PDB entry 1VQ8 | X-ray diffraction, 2.20 A resolution | chains 0 and B of the 32 polymer chains in the assembly

== Chain 0 ==
Molecule: 23S ribosomal RNA
Organism: Haloarcula marismortui
Sequence (2922 nucleotides; each row starts with the number of its first residue):
     2 UUGGCUACUAUGCCAGCUGGUGGAUUGCUCGGCUCAGGCGCUGAUGAAGG
    52 ACGUGCCAAGCUGCGAUAAGCCAUGGGGAGCCGCACGGAGGCGAAGAACC
   102 AUGGAUUUCCGAAUGAGAAUCUCUCUAACAAUUGCUUCGCGCAAUGAGGA
   152 ACCCCGAGAACUGAAACAUCUCAGUAUCGGGAGGAACAGAAAACGCAAUG
   202 UGAUGUCGUUAGUAACCGCGAGUGAACGCGAUACAGCCCAAACCGAAGCC
   252 CUCACGGGCAAUGUGGUGUCAGGGCUACCUCUCAUCAGCCGACCGUCUCG
   302 ACGAAGUCUCUUGGAACAGAGCGUGAUACAGGGUGACAACCCCGUACUCG
   352 AGACCAGUACGACGUGCGGUAGUGCCAGAGUAGCGGGGGUUGGAUAUCCC
   402 UCGCGAAUAACGCAGGCAUCGACUGCGAAGGCUAAACACAACCUGAGACC
   452 GAUAGUGAACAAGUAGUGUGAACGAACGCUGCAAAGUACCCUCAGAAGGG
   502 AGGCGAAAUAGAGCAUGAAAUCAGUUGGCGAUCGAGCGACAGGGCAUACA
   552 AGGUCCCUCGACGAAUGACCGACGCGCGAGCGUCCAGUAAGACUCACGGG
   602 AAGCCGAUGUUCUGUCGUACGUUUUGAAAAACGAGCCAGGGAGUGUGUCU
   652 GCAUGGCAAGUCUAACCGGAGUAUCCGGGGAGGCACAGGGAAACCGACAU
   702 GGCCGCAGGGCUUUGCCCGAGGGCCGCCGUCUUCAAGGGCGGGGAGCCAU
   752 GUGGACACGACCCGAAUCCGGACGAUCUACGCAUGGACAAGAUGAAGCGU
   802 GCCGAAAGGCACGUGGAAGUCUGUUAGAGUUGGUGUCCUACAAUACCCUC
   852 UCGUGAUCUAUGUGUAGGGGUGAAAGGCCCAUCGAGUCCGGCAACAGCUG
   902 GUUCCAAUCGAAACAUGUCGAAGCAUGACCUCCGCCGAGGUAGUCUGUGA
   952 GGUAGAGCGACCGAUUGGUGUGUCCGCCUCCGAGAGGAGUCGGCACACCU
  1002 GUCAAACUCCAAACUUACAGACGCCGUUUGACGCGGGGAUUCCGGUGCGC
  1052 GGGGUAAGCCUGUGUACCAGGAGGGGAACAACCCAGAGAUAGGUUAAGGU
  1102 CCCCAAGUGUGGAUUAAGUGUAAUCCUCUGAAGGUGGUCUCGAGCCCUAG
  1152 ACAGCCGGGAGGUGAGCUUAGAAGCAGCUACCCUCUAAGAAAAGCGUAAC
  1202 AGCUUACCGGCCGAGGUUUGAGGCGCCCAAAAUGAUCGGGACUCAAAUCC
  1252 ACCACCGAGACCUGUCCGUACCACUCAUACUGGUAAUCGAGUAGAUUGGC
  1302 GCUCUAAUUGGAUGGAAGUAGGGGUGAAAACUCCUAUGGACCGAUUAGUG
  1352 ACGAAAAUCCUGGCCAUAGUAGCAGCGAUAGUCGGGUGAGAACCCCGACG
  1402 GCCUAAUGGAUAAGGGUUCCUCAGCACUGCUGAUCAGCUGAGGGUUAGCC
  1452 GGUCCUAAGUCAUACCGCAACUCGACUAUGACGAAAUGGGAAACGGGUUA
  1502 AUAUUCCCGUGCCACUAUGCAGUGAAAGUUGACGCCCUGGGGUCGAUCAC
  1552 GCUGGGCAUUCGCCCAGUCGAACCGUCCAACUCCGUGGAAGCCGUAAUGG
  1602 CAGGAAGCGGACGAACGGCGGCAUAGGGAAACGUGAUUCAACCUGGGGCC
  1652 CAUGAAAAGACGAGCAUAGUGUCCGUACCGAGAACCGACACAGGUGUCCA
  1702 UGGCGGCGAAAGCCAAGGCCUGUCGGGAGCAACCAACGUUAGGGAAUUCG
  1752 GCAAGUUAGUCCCGUACCUUCGGAAGAAGGGAUGCCUGCUCCGGAACGGA
  1802 GCAGGUCGCAGUGACUCGGAAGCUCGGACUGUCUAGUAACAACAUAGGUG
  1852 ACCGCAAAUCCGCAAGGACUCGUACGGUCACUGAAUCCUGCCCAGUGCAG
  1902 GUAUCUGAACACCUCGUACAAGAGGACGAAGGACCUGUCAACGGCGGGGG
  1952 UAACUAUGACCCUCUUAAGGUAGCGUAGUACCUUGCCGCAUCAGUAGCGG
  2002 CUUGCAUGAAUGGAUUAACCAGAGCUUCACUGUCCCAACGUUGGGCCCGG
  2052 UGAACUGUACAUUCCAGUGCGGAGUCUGGAGACACCCAGGGGGAAGCGAA
  2102 GACCCUAUGGAGCUUUACUGCAGGCUGUCGCUGAGACGUGGUCGCCGAUG
  2152 UGCAGCAUAGGUAGGAGACACUACACAGGUACCCGCGCUAGCGGGCCACC
  2202 GAGUCAACAGUGAAAUACUACCCGUCGGUGACUGCGACUCUCACUCCGGG
  2252 AGGAGGACACCGAUAGCCGGGCAGUUUGACUGGGGCGGUACGCGCUCGAA
  2302 AAGAUAUCGAGCGCGCCCUAUGGCUAUCUCAGCCGGGACAGAGACCCGGC
  2352 GAAGAGUGCAAGAGCAAAAGAUAGCUUGACAGUGUUCUUCCCAACGAGGA
  2402 ACGCUGACGCGAAAGCGUGGUCUAGCGAACCAAUUAGCCUGCUUGAUGCG
  2452 GGCAAUUGAUGACAGAAAAGCUACCCUAGGGAUAACAGAGUCGUCACUCG
  2502 CAAGAGCACAUAUCGACCGAGUGGCUUGCUACCUCGAUGUCGGUUCCCUC
  2552 CAUCCUGCCCGUGCAGAAGCGGGCAAGGGUGAGGUUGUUCGCCUAUUAAA
  2602 GGAGGUCGUGAGCUGGGUUUAGACCGUCGUGAGACAGGUCGGCUGCUAUC
  2652 UACUGGGUGUGUAAUGGUGUCUGACAAGAACGACCGUAUAGUACGAGAGG
  2702 AACUACGGUUGGUGGCCACUGGUGUACCGGUUGUUCGAGAGAGCACGUGC
  2752 CGGGUAGCCACGCCACACGGGGUAAGAGCUGAACGCAUCUAAGCUCGAAA
  2802 CCCACUUGGAAAAGAGACACCGCCGAGGUCCCGCGUACAAGACGCGGUCG
  2852 AUAGACUCGGGGUGUGCGCGUCGAGGUAACGAGACGUUAAGCCCACGAGC
  2902 ACUAACAGACCAAAGCCAUCAU
Disordered / not traced: 2-9, 126-127, 715, 971-998, 1560, 1952-1963, 2137-2236, 2339-2343, 2665-2666, 2915-2923
Modified residues: 1MA (6-hydro-1-methyladenosine-5'-monophosphate) at position 628, OMU (o2'-methyluridine 5'-monophosphate) at position 2587, OMG (o2'-methylguanosine-5'-monophosphate) at position 2588, UR3 (3-methyluridine-5'-monophoshate) at position 2619, PSU (pseudouridine-5'-monophosphate) at position 2621
Ion coordination: Na+ site 1: U12 (together with Sr2+) (shared with 1 residue of chain R); Mg2+ site 1 near G28 (its only coordinating residue here); Sr2+ site 1: C34, U457, A459; Na+ site 2: C40, C443; Na+ site 3: G56, A59, G61; Na+ site 4: G66, U107, U108; Sr2+ site 2: G84, C85 (shared with 1 residue of chain T); Sr2+ site 3: C85, A86, C87 (shared with 1 residue of chain T); Mg2+ site 2 near U115 (its only coordinating residue here); Na+ site 5: C130, U146, G147; Na+ site 6: C141, G142; Sr2+ site 4: G147, A183 (shared with 1 residue of chain M); 75 more Mg2+ sites not listed; 2 more K+ sites not listed; 59 more Na+ sites not listed; 86 more Sr2+ sites not listed
Ligand contacts: sparsomycin (SPS): A2486, C2487, U2541, UR3_2619, U2620, A2637

== Chain B ==
Name: 50S ribosomal protein L3P
Organism: Haloarcula marismortui
Amino-acid sequence (338 residues; row label = number of the first residue in the row; numbering starts at 0):
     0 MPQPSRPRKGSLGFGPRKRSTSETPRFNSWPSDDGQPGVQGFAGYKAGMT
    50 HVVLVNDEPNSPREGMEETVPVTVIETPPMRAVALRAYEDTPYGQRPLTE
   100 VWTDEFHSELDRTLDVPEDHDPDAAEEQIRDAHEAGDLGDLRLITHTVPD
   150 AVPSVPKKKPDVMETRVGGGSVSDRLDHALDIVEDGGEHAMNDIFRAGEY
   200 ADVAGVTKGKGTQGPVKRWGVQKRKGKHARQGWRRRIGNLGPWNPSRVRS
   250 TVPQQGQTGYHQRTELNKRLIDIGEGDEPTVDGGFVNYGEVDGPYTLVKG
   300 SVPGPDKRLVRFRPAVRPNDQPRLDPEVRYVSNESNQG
Disordered / not traced: 0
Ion coordination: Sr2+ site 1: Pro-24, Arg-25, Arg-310 (shared with C2672(0) of chain 0); Sr2+ site 2: Gln-230 (shared with G836(0), U2615(0) of chain 0); Na+ near Gln-230 (its only coordinating residue here); Sr2+ site 3: Asn-243, Ser-245; Mg2+: Asn-335 (shared with A2757(0) of chain 0)

== Chain 0 / chain B interface ==
Pairs across the interface (339):
  U835(0) / Lys-226(B)  phosphate contact
  U835(0) / Arg-229(B)  salt bridge to the phosphate
  U835(0) / Gln-230(B)  hydrogen bond to the phosphate
  G836(0) / Arg-229(B)  phosphate contact
  G836(0) / Gln-230(B)  phosphate contact
  U837(0) / Gln-230(B)  phosphate contact
  U1234(0) / Pro-244(B)  base contact
  U1234(0) / Arg-246(B)  hydrogen bond to the base
  U1234(0) / Arg-248(B)  sugar contact
  A1732(0) / Thr-211(B)  hydrogen bond to the sugar
  A1732(0) / Gln-212(B)  hydrogen bond to the sugar
  A1733(0) / Thr-211(B)  hydrogen bond to the sugar
  A1733(0) / Gln-212(B)  sugar contact
  A1733(0) / Gly-213(B)  hydrogen bond to the phosphate
  A1733(0) / Gln-254(B)  sugar contact
  C1734(0) / Gly-213(B)  phosphate contact
  C1734(0) / Arg-234(B)  salt bridge to the phosphate
  C1734(0) / Arg-235(B)  hydrogen bond to the sugar
  C1735(0) / Gly-231(B)  sugar contact
  C1735(0) / Trp-232(B)  phosphate contact
  C1735(0) / Arg-233(B)  hydrogen bond to the phosphate
  C1735(0) / Arg-234(B)  hydrogen bond to the phosphate
  C1735(0) / Arg-235(B)  sugar contact
  A1736(0) / Gly-231(B)  phosphate contact
  A1736(0) / Arg-233(B)  salt bridge to the phosphate
  C1750(0) / Lys-226(B)  base contact
  G1751(0) / Lys-226(B)  hydrogen bond to the base
  C1753(0) / Lys-226(B)  base contact
  C1753(0) / Arg-229(B)  hydrogen bond to the base
  A1754(0) / Arg-229(B)  hydrogen bond to the sugar
  U2034(0) / Gly-225(B)  hydrogen bond to the phosphate
  C2035(0) / Lys-224(B)  phosphate contact
  C2035(0) / Gly-225(B)  hydrogen bond to the phosphate
  C2036(0) / Lys-224(B)  salt bridge to the phosphate
  C2037(0) / Lys-224(B)  hydrogen bond to the phosphate
  A2038(0) / Gln-221(B)  phosphate contact
  A2038(0) / Lys-222(B)  hydrogen bond to the phosphate
  A2038(0) / Lys-224(B)  salt bridge to the phosphate
  A2039(0) / Val-215(B)  phosphate contact
  A2039(0) / Lys-222(B)  phosphate contact
  A2039(0) / Arg-234(B)  salt bridge to the phosphate
  C2065(0) / Arg-246(B)  hydrogen bond to the phosphate
  C2066(0) / Pro-244(B)  phosphate contact
  C2066(0) / Arg-246(B)  salt bridge to the phosphate
  G2073(0) / Asn-243(B)  base contact
  G2090(0) / Gln-253(B)  hydrogen bond to the base
  G2090(0) / Gln-254(B)  hydrogen bond to the sugar
  G2091(0) / Arg-235(B)  phosphate contact
  G2091(0) / Leu-239(B)  base contact
  G2091(0) / Gln-253(B)  hydrogen bond to the base
  G2092(0) / Trp-232(B)  hydrogen bond to the phosphate
  G2092(0) / Arg-235(B)  salt bridge to the phosphate
  G2092(0) / Leu-239(B)  sugar contact
  G2093(0) / Asn-238(B)  phosphate contact
  G2093(0) / Leu-239(B)  hydrogen bond to the phosphate
  G2093(0) / Gly-240(B)  sugar contact
  G2093(0) / Pro-241(B)  hydrogen bond to the sugar
  G2093(0) / Trp-242(B)  hydrogen bond to the sugar
  G2093(0) / Pro-244(B)  sugar contact
  G2093(0) / Ser-245(B)  hydrogen bond to the base
  G2093(0) / Arg-246(B)  base contact
  G2093(0) / Val-247(B)  base contact
  G2094(0) / Trp-242(B)  sugar contact
  G2094(0) / Ser-245(B)  sugar contact
  A2096(0) / Trp-242(B)  sugar contact
  G2544(0) / His-227(B)  base contact
  U2545(0) / Gln-2(B)  hydrogen bond to the phosphate
  U2546(0) / Gln-221(B)  sugar contact
  U2546(0) / Ile-236(B)  sugar contact
  U2546(0) / Gly-237(B)  hydrogen bond to the sugar
  U2546(0) / Asn-238(B)  base contact
  C2547(0) / Arg-5(B)  salt bridge to the phosphate
  C2547(0) / Lys-8(B)  phosphate contact
  C2547(0) / Val-220(B)  phosphate contact
  C2547(0) / Gln-221(B)  hydrogen bond to the phosphate
  C2547(0) / Asn-238(B)  hydrogen bond to the base
  C2547(0) / Pro-252(B)  phosphate contact
  C2548(0) / Arg-5(B)  salt bridge to the phosphate
  C2548(0) / Arg-7(B)  hydrogen bond to the phosphate
  C2548(0) / Lys-8(B)  hydrogen bond to the phosphate
  C2548(0) / Pro-241(B)  base contact
  C2548(0) / Arg-248(B)  sugar contact
  C2548(0) / Thr-250(B)  hydrogen bond to the sugar
  C2548(0) / Val-251(B)  sugar contact
  C2548(0) / Pro-252(B)  sugar contact
  C2549(0) / Arg-7(B)  salt bridge to the phosphate
  C2549(0) / Leu-11(B)  phosphate contact
  C2549(0) / Arg-248(B)  hydrogen bond to the sugar
  C2549(0) / Thr-250(B)  sugar contact
  G2580(0) / Pro-6(B)  phosphate contact
  U2581(0) / Ser-4(B)  base contact
  U2581(0) / Arg-5(B)  hydrogen bond to the phosphate
  U2581(0) / Pro-6(B)  phosphate contact
  G2582(0) / Pro-3(B)  phosphate contact
  G2582(0) / Ser-4(B)  hydrogen bond to the phosphate
  A2583(0) / Pro-3(B)  phosphate contact
  C2591(0) / Pro-1(B)  phosphate contact
  G2606(0) / Pro-241(B)  base contact
  G2606(0) / Asn-243(B)  hydrogen bond to the sugar
  G2606(0) / Arg-248(B)  base contact
  U2607(0) / Trp-242(B)  stacking on the base
  U2607(0) / Asn-243(B)  hydrogen bond to the phosphate
  G2609(0) / Asn-238(B)  base contact
  G2609(0) / Gly-240(B)  base contact
  G2609(0) / Pro-241(B)  sugar contact
  G2609(0) / Trp-242(B)  hydrogen bond to the sugar
  U2610(0) / Asn-238(B)  base contact
  U2610(0) / Trp-242(B)  phosphate contact
  G2613(0) / Arg-223(B)  hydrogen bond to the sugar
  G2613(0) / Trp-232(B)  sugar contact
  G2613(0) / Gly-237(B)  base contact
  C2614(0) / Arg-223(B)  hydrogen bond to the sugar
  C2614(0) / His-227(B)  hydrogen bond to the sugar
  C2614(0) / Gln-230(B)  phosphate contact
  C2614(0) / Trp-232(B)  sugar contact
  U2615(0) / Lys-226(B)  phosphate contact
  U2615(0) / His-227(B)  sugar contact
  U2615(0) / Gln-230(B)  phosphate contact
  G2616(0) / Lys-226(B)  salt bridge to the phosphate
  A2653(0) / Arg-246(B)  sugar contact
  A2653(0) / Val-247(B)  hydrogen bond to the sugar
  C2654(0) / Val-247(B)  sugar contact
  C2654(0) / Arg-248(B)  sugar contact
  C2654(0) / Ser-249(B)  phosphate contact
  C2654(0) / Gln-253(B)  hydrogen bond to the sugar
  U2655(0) / Arg-217(B)  hydrogen bond to the sugar
  U2655(0) / Ser-249(B)  phosphate contact
  U2655(0) / Gln-253(B)  hydrogen bond to the sugar
  U2655(0) / Gln-254(B)  hydrogen bond to the sugar
  G2656(0) / Pro-15(B)  phosphate contact
  G2656(0) / Arg-16(B)  hydrogen bond to the phosphate
  G2656(0) / Lys-17(B)  phosphate contact
  G2656(0) / Arg-217(B)  hydrogen bond to the phosphate
  G2656(0) / Gly-255(B)  sugar contact
  G2656(0) / Gln-256(B)  hydrogen bond to the sugar
  G2657(0) / Lys-17(B)  phosphate contact
  G2657(0) / Arg-18(B)  hydrogen bond to the phosphate
  G2657(0) / Gln-256(B)  sugar contact
  G2658(0) / Arg-18(B)  salt bridge to the phosphate
  G2668(0) / Asp-114(B)  hydrogen bond to the base
  U2669(0) / Thr-112(B)  hydrogen bond to the sugar
  U2669(0) / Leu-113(B)  sugar contact
  U2669(0) / Asp-114(B)  sugar contact
  G2670(0) / Arg-85(B)  base contact
  G2670(0) / Thr-112(B)  sugar contact
  G2670(0) / Leu-113(B)  sugar contact
  G2670(0) / Val-161(B)  sugar contact
  U2671(0) / Arg-25(B)  salt bridge to the phosphate
  U2671(0) / Arg-85(B)  hydrogen bond to the base
  U2671(0) / Ile-143(B)  sugar contact
  U2671(0) / Val-161(B)  phosphate contact
  U2671(0) / Glu-163(B)  hydrogen bond to the sugar
  C2672(0) / Arg-25(B)  salt bridge to the phosphate
  C2672(0) / Arg-85(B)  sugar contact
  C2672(0) / Tyr-87(B)  hydrogen bond to the sugar
  C2672(0) / Pro-96(B)  sugar contact
  C2672(0) / Arg-141(B)  hydrogen bond to the phosphate
  C2672(0) / Met-162(B)  phosphate contact
  C2672(0) / Glu-163(B)  hydrogen bond to the phosphate
  U2673(0) / Tyr-87(B)  sugar contact
  U2673(0) / Gln-94(B)  hydrogen bond to the sugar
  U2673(0) / Arg-141(B)  salt bridge to the phosphate
  G2674(0) / Tyr-92(B)  sugar contact
  G2674(0) / Gly-93(B)  phosphate contact
  G2674(0) / Gln-94(B)  hydrogen bond to the phosphate
  A2678(0) / Leu-11(B)  hydrogen bond to the sugar
  A2678(0) / Gly-12(B)  base contact
  G2679(0) / Leu-11(B)  sugar contact
  G2679(0) / Gly-12(B)  sugar contact
  A2680(0) / Pro-6(B)  base contact
  A2681(0) / Ser-10(B)  hydrogen bond to the base
  C2682(0) / Arg-316(B)  salt bridge to the phosphate
  C2707(0) / Asn-59(B)  phosphate contact
  G2708(0) / Glu-57(B)  phosphate contact
  G2708(0) / Asn-59(B)  sugar contact
  G2713(0) / Pro-6(B)  sugar contact
  U2714(0) / Arg-7(B)  phosphate contact
  U2714(0) / Lys-8(B)  phosphate contact
  U2714(0) / Gly-9(B)  hydrogen bond to the phosphate
  U2714(0) / Ser-10(B)  hydrogen bond to the phosphate
  U2714(0) / Phe-13(B)  sugar contact
  G2715(0) / Gly-9(B)  phosphate contact
  G2715(0) / Ser-10(B)  hydrogen bond to the phosphate
  G2715(0) / Phe-13(B)  sugar contact
  G2715(0) / Arg-16(B)  salt bridge to the phosphate
  G2715(0) / Arg-262(B)  hydrogen bond to the phosphate
  G2715(0) / Glu-264(B)  hydrogen bond to the base
  G2716(0) / Thr-206(B)  sugar contact
  G2716(0) / Arg-262(B)  salt bridge to the phosphate
  G2716(0) / Glu-264(B)  sugar contact
  G2716(0) / Ser-300(B)  hydrogen bond to the base
  G2716(0) / Pro-302(B)  sugar contact
  C2717(0) / Lys-45(B)  hydrogen bond to the phosphate
  C2717(0) / Met-48(B)  sugar contact
  C2717(0) / Thr-206(B)  phosphate contact
  C2717(0) / Lys-207(B)  hydrogen bond to the phosphate
  C2717(0) / Ser-300(B)  sugar contact
  C2717(0) / Val-301(B)  sugar contact
  C2717(0) / Pro-302(B)  sugar contact
  C2717(0) / Gly-303(B)  hydrogen bond to the phosphate
  C2718(0) / Lys-45(B)  salt bridge to the phosphate
  C2718(0) / Met-48(B)  sugar contact
  C2718(0) / Lys-207(B)  salt bridge to the phosphate
  C2718(0) / Gly-303(B)  phosphate contact
  A2719(0) / Met-48(B)  sugar contact
  A2719(0) / Thr-49(B)  hydrogen bond to the sugar
  A2719(0) / His-50(B)  hydrogen bond to the sugar
  A2719(0) / Pro-70(B)  base contact
  A2719(0) / Asn-335(B)  sugar contact
  U2756(0) / Gly-337(B)  hydrogen bond to the phosphate
  A2757(0) / Val-285(B)  phosphate contact
  A2757(0) / Asn-286(B)  sugar contact
  A2757(0) / Asn-335(B)  phosphate contact
  A2757(0) / Gln-336(B)  phosphate contact
  A2757(0) / Gly-337(B)  phosphate contact
  G2758(0) / Val-285(B)  phosphate contact
  G2758(0) / Asn-286(B)  phosphate contact
  C2759(0) / Lys-207(B)  salt bridge to the phosphate
  C2759(0) / Lys-209(B)  phosphate contact
  C2760(0) / Lys-209(B)  salt bridge to the phosphate
  C2760(0) / Lys-216(B)  salt bridge to the phosphate
  C2764(0) / Pro-70(B)  sugar contact
  C2765(0) / Glu-264(B)  base contact
  C2765(0) / Lys-267(B)  hydrogen bond to the sugar
  C2765(0) / Lys-298(B)  sugar contact
  C2765(0) / Gly-299(B)  sugar contact
  C2765(0) / Ser-300(B)  hydrogen bond to the base
  A2766(0) / Leu-265(B)  hydrogen bond to the sugar
  A2766(0) / Asn-266(B)  sugar contact
  A2766(0) / Lys-267(B)  hydrogen bond to the sugar
  A2766(0) / Lys-298(B)  salt bridge to the phosphate
  C2767(0) / Asn-266(B)  hydrogen bond to the phosphate
  C2767(0) / Arg-316(B)  hydrogen bond to the phosphate
  C2767(0) / Asn-318(B)  hydrogen bond to the phosphate
  A2768(0) / Arg-316(B)  hydrogen bond to the base
  A2768(0) / Asn-318(B)  sugar contact
  C2806(0) / Ser-28(B)  hydrogen bond to the phosphate
  C2806(0) / Arg-316(B)  sugar contact
  U2807(0) / Gly-12(B)  base contact
  U2807(0) / Phe-13(B)  sugar contact
  U2807(0) / Asn-27(B)  hydrogen bond to the phosphate
  U2807(0) / Ser-28(B)  hydrogen bond to the phosphate
  U2807(0) / Thr-263(B)  hydrogen bond to the phosphate
  U2807(0) / Arg-312(B)  salt bridge to the phosphate
  U2808(0) / Gly-12(B)  sugar contact
  U2808(0) / Phe-13(B)  sugar contact
  U2808(0) / Gly-14(B)  hydrogen bond to the sugar
  U2808(0) / Asn-27(B)  hydrogen bond to the phosphate
  U2808(0) / Gln-261(B)  hydrogen bond to the phosphate
  U2808(0) / Arg-262(B)  phosphate contact
  U2808(0) / Thr-263(B)  hydrogen bond to the phosphate
  G2809(0) / Gly-14(B)  sugar contact
  G2809(0) / Pro-15(B)  sugar contact
  G2809(0) / Lys-17(B)  phosphate contact
  G2809(0) / Gln-261(B)  phosphate contact
  G2810(0) / Lys-17(B)  salt bridge to the phosphate
  G2810(0) / Thr-20(B)  hydrogen bond to the phosphate
  G2815(0) / Tyr-92(B)  hydrogen bond to the base
  G2817(0) / Arg-95(B)  sugar contact
  A2818(0) / Arg-95(B)  sugar contact
  A2818(0) / Pro-96(B)  hydrogen bond to the sugar
  C2819(0) / Arg-85(B)  hydrogen bond to the base
  C2819(0) / Pro-96(B)  sugar contact
  C2819(0) / Leu-97(B)  phosphate contact
  C2819(0) / Thr-98(B)  phosphate contact
  C2819(0) / Glu-99(B)  hydrogen bond to the sugar
  A2820(0) / Thr-98(B)  phosphate contact
  A2820(0) / Glu-99(B)  sugar contact
  A2820(0) / Trp-101(B)  hydrogen bond to the sugar
  A2820(0) / His-119(B)  phosphate contact
  C2821(0) / Asp-114(B)  hydrogen bond to the sugar
  C2821(0) / Val-115(B)  hydrogen bond to the sugar
  C2821(0) / Pro-116(B)  sugar contact
  C2821(0) / Glu-117(B)  phosphate contact
  C2821(0) / Asp-118(B)  phosphate contact
  C2821(0) / His-119(B)  salt bridge to the phosphate
  C2822(0) / Asp-114(B)  sugar contact
  C2822(0) / Val-115(B)  sugar contact
  C2822(0) / Pro-116(B)  phosphate contact
  C2822(0) / Glu-117(B)  hydrogen bond to the phosphate
  C2822(0) / Asp-118(B)  hydrogen bond to the phosphate
  G2823(0) / Glu-117(B)  phosphate contact
  A2827(0) / Asp-114(B)  sugar contact
  G2828(0) / Asp-114(B)  phosphate contact
  U2837(0) / Glu-22(B)  base contact
  U2837(0) / Val-154(B)  base contact
  U2837(0) / Lys-156(B)  base contact
  U2837(0) / Pro-304(B)  sugar contact
  U2837(0) / Asp-305(B)  sugar contact
  U2837(0) / Lys-306(B)  hydrogen bond to the base
  U2837(0) / Arg-307(B)  hydrogen bond to the base
  A2838(0) / Lys-207(B)  phosphate contact
  A2838(0) / Gly-208(B)  hydrogen bond to the phosphate
  A2838(0) / Tyr-259(B)  sugar contact
  A2838(0) / Arg-307(B)  salt bridge to the phosphate
  C2839(0) / Arg-18(B)  hydrogen bond to the phosphate
  C2839(0) / Gly-208(B)  phosphate contact
  C2839(0) / Lys-209(B)  hydrogen bond to the phosphate
  C2839(0) / Gly-210(B)  hydrogen bond to the phosphate
  C2839(0) / Gln-256(B)  hydrogen bond to the phosphate
  A2840(0) / Gly-210(B)  phosphate contact
  A2840(0) / Thr-211(B)  hydrogen bond to the phosphate
  G2842(0) / Arg-18(B)  hydrogen bond to the base
  A2843(0) / Arg-18(B)  hydrogen bond to the base
  C2844(0) / Tyr-259(B)  sugar contact
  C2846(0) / Pro-155(B)  sugar contact
  C2846(0) / Lys-156(B)  phosphate contact
  C2846(0) / Lys-158(B)  phosphate contact
  G2847(0) / Arg-111(B)  salt bridge to the phosphate
  G2847(0) / Pro-155(B)  sugar contact
  G2847(0) / Lys-156(B)  phosphate contact
  G2847(0) / Lys-157(B)  hydrogen bond to the phosphate
  G2847(0) / Lys-158(B)  hydrogen bond to the phosphate
  G2848(0) / Arg-111(B)  salt bridge to the phosphate
  G2848(0) / Lys-157(B)  salt bridge to the phosphate
  G2851(0) / Lys-157(B)  hydrogen bond to the phosphate
  A2852(0) / Lys-157(B)  salt bridge to the phosphate
  U2853(0) / Pro-155(B)  sugar contact
  G2860(0) / Gly-282(B)  hydrogen bond to the base
  G2860(0) / Gln-336(B)  base contact
  G2861(0) / Asp-281(B)  sugar contact
  G2861(0) / Gly-282(B)  sugar contact
  G2861(0) / Ser-334(B)  hydrogen bond to the sugar
  G2861(0) / Gln-336(B)  hydrogen bond to the base
  G2862(0) / Ser-334(B)  hydrogen bond to the phosphate
  G2862(0) / Gln-336(B)  sugar contact
  G2862(0) / Gly-337(B)  phosphate contact
  C2897(0) / Phe-284(B)  sugar contact
  C2897(0) / Val-285(B)  sugar contact
  C2897(0) / Asn-286(B)  hydrogen bond to the sugar
  C2897(0) / Gln-336(B)  hydrogen bond to the base
  G2898(0) / Gly-282(B)  sugar contact
  G2898(0) / Phe-284(B)  sugar contact
  G2898(0) / Asn-286(B)  phosphate contact
  G2898(0) / Tyr-287(B)  sugar contact
  G2898(0) / Gly-288(B)  phosphate contact
  G2898(0) / Glu-289(B)  sugar contact
  A2899(0) / Gly-288(B)  phosphate contact
  A2899(0) / Glu-289(B)  sugar contact
Other interface residues (no listed pair), chain 0 (126 interface residues in all): G834, A2089, A2095, U2539, G2712, C2720, G2845, G2863
Other interface residues (no listed pair), chain B (145 interface residues in all): Ser-153, His-260, Gly-283, Val-315, Glu-333

== Summary ==
Chain 0 and chain B form an interface of 126 and 145 residues respectively; the contacts include 118 hydrogen
bonds, 33 salt bridges and 1 aromatic stacking contact. Polar contacts include U1234(0)/Arg-246(B),
G1751(0)/Lys-226(B) and C1753(0)/Arg-229(B). Ligands of chain 0: sparsomycin.
Here chain 0 is 23S ribosomal RNA and chain B is 50S ribosomal protein L3P, both from Haloarcula marismortui.
Entry 1VQ8 (The structure of CCDA-PHE-CAP-BIO and the antibiotic sparsomycin bound to the large ribosomal
subunit of haloarcula ...) was determined by X-ray diffraction together with 1VQ4, 1VQ5, 1VQ9, 1VQK, 1VQL,
1VQM, 1VQO and 1VQP from the same study.
